9BJK - chains N and R; structure by electron microscopy, 3.26 A resolution.

# Chain N
Molecule: kappa opioid receptor Nanobody 6
Source organism: Lama glama
Notes: antibody fragment or engineered binder
Chain sequence (133 residues; numbered 1 to 133; the number before each row is that of its first residue):
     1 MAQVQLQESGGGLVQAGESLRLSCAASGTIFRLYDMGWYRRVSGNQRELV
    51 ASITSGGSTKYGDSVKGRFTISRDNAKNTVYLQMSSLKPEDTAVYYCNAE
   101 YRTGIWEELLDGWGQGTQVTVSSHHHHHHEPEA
Unresolved in the structure: 1-28, 41-48, 61-69, 76-92, 115-133

# Chain R
Molecule: Mu-type opioid receptor
Source organism: Mus musculus
Reference sequence: P42866 (OPRM_MOUSE); residues 6-398 here = UniProt positions 6-398
Chain sequence (426 residues; each row starts with the number of its first residue; numbers below 1 keep their minus sign (Met-19 is residue -19)):
   -19 MKTIIALSYIFCLVFADYKDDDDAMGPGNISDCSDPLAPASCSPAPGSWL
    31 NLSHVDGNQSDPCGPNRTGLGGSHSLCPQTGSPSMVTAITIMALYSIVCV
    81 VGLFGNFLVMYVIVRYTKMKTATNIYIFNLALADALATSTLPFQSVNYLM
   131 GTWPFGNILCKIVISIDYYNMFTSIFTLCTMSVDRYIAVCHPVKALDFRT
   181 PRNAKIVNVCNWILSSAIGLPVMFMATTKYRQGSIDCTLTFSHPTWYWEN
   231 LLKICVFIFAFIMPVLIITVCYGLMILRLKSVRLLSGSREKDRNLRRITR
   281 MVLVVVAVFIVCWTPIHIYVIIKALITIPETTFQTVSWHFCIALGYTNSC
   331 LNPVLYAFLDENFKRCFREFCIPTSSTIEQQNSARIRQNTREHPSTANTV
   381 DRTNHQLENLEAETAPLPDIHHHHHH
Unresolved in the structure: -19 to 64, 351-406
Construct notes: initiating methionine (-19); expression tag (-18 to 5, 399-406); engineered mutation Leu264 (Met in P42866), Arg269 (Lys in P42866)
Cystine bridges: Cys140-Cys217
Residues lining bound ligands:
  - A1APU (Nalpha-[({(1M)-1-[5-(benzyloxy)pyridin-3-yl]naphthalen-2-yl}sulfanyl)acetyl]-3-methoxy-N,4-dimethyl-L-phenylalaninamide): Leu74, Tyr75, Val78, Thr120, Gln124, Asn127, Tyr128, Trp133, Val143, Ile144, Asp147, Tyr148, Cys217, His319, Ile322, Ala323, Tyr326, Thr327
  - Naloxone (A1APV): Asp147, Tyr148, Asn150, Met151, Lys233, Val236, Trp293, Ile296, His297, Val300, Trp318, Ile322, Tyr326
Curated features (UniProtKB/Swiss-Prot):
  - motif: Asn332 to Tyr336 (NPxxY)
  - modified residue: Tyr166 (Phosphotyrosine), Ser363 (Phosphoserine), Thr370 (Phosphothreonine), Ser375 (Phosphoserine), Thr394 (Phosphothreonine)
  - lipidation: Cys351 (S-palmitoyl cysteine)
  - glycosylation (N-linked (GlcNAc...) asparagine): Asn9, Asn31, Asn38, Asn46
  - mutagenesis: Leu387 (L387A: Abolishes receptor recycling; when associated with A-390), Leu390 (L390A: Abolishes receptor recycling; when associated with A-387)

# How chain N and chain R interact
Pairs across the interface (17):
  Phe31(N) with Lys260(R)
  Tyr34(N) with Lys260(R); Val262(R); Arg263(R)
  Asp35(N) with Arg263(R), salt bridge
  Glu100(N) with Arg263(R), salt bridge; Arg269(R), salt bridge
  Arg102(N) with Arg263(R), hydrogen bond (side chain-backbone); Asp272(R), salt bridge; Arg276(R)
  Ile105(N) with Leu259(R), hydrophobic; Arg276(R), hydrogen bond (backbone-side chain)
  Trp106(N) with Leu259(R), hydrophobic; Arg276(R); Thr279(R); Arg280(R)
  Glu108(N) with Arg273(R)
Also at the interface, not in a pair above, chain N (10 interface residues in all): Glu107, Leu109
Also at the interface, not in a pair above, chain R (13 interface residues in all): Ile256, Leu264, Leu283

# Overview
10 residues of chain N face 13 of chain R across their interface; the contacts include 2 hydrogen bonds and 4
salt bridges. Polar pairs include Asp35(N)-Arg263(R), Glu100(N)-Arg263(R) and Glu100(N)-Arg269(R). Ligands of
chain R: Naloxone and compound A1APU.
Chain N is kappa opioid receptor Nanobody 6 (Lama glama) and chain R is Mu-type opioid receptor (Mus
musculus); the structure, Inactive mu opioid receptor bound to Nb6, naloxone and NAM, was determined by
electron microscopy.
